Entry 7VF2 (electron microscopy, 3.00 A resolution); this record covers chains A and B of the 4 polymer chains in the assembly.

[Chain A]
Name: Protein virilizer homolog
Source organism: Homo sapiens
UniProtKB: Q69YN4 (VIR_HUMAN); residue numbers follow UniProt; this construct covers 1-1812
Sequence (1812 residues; each row starts with the number of its first residue):
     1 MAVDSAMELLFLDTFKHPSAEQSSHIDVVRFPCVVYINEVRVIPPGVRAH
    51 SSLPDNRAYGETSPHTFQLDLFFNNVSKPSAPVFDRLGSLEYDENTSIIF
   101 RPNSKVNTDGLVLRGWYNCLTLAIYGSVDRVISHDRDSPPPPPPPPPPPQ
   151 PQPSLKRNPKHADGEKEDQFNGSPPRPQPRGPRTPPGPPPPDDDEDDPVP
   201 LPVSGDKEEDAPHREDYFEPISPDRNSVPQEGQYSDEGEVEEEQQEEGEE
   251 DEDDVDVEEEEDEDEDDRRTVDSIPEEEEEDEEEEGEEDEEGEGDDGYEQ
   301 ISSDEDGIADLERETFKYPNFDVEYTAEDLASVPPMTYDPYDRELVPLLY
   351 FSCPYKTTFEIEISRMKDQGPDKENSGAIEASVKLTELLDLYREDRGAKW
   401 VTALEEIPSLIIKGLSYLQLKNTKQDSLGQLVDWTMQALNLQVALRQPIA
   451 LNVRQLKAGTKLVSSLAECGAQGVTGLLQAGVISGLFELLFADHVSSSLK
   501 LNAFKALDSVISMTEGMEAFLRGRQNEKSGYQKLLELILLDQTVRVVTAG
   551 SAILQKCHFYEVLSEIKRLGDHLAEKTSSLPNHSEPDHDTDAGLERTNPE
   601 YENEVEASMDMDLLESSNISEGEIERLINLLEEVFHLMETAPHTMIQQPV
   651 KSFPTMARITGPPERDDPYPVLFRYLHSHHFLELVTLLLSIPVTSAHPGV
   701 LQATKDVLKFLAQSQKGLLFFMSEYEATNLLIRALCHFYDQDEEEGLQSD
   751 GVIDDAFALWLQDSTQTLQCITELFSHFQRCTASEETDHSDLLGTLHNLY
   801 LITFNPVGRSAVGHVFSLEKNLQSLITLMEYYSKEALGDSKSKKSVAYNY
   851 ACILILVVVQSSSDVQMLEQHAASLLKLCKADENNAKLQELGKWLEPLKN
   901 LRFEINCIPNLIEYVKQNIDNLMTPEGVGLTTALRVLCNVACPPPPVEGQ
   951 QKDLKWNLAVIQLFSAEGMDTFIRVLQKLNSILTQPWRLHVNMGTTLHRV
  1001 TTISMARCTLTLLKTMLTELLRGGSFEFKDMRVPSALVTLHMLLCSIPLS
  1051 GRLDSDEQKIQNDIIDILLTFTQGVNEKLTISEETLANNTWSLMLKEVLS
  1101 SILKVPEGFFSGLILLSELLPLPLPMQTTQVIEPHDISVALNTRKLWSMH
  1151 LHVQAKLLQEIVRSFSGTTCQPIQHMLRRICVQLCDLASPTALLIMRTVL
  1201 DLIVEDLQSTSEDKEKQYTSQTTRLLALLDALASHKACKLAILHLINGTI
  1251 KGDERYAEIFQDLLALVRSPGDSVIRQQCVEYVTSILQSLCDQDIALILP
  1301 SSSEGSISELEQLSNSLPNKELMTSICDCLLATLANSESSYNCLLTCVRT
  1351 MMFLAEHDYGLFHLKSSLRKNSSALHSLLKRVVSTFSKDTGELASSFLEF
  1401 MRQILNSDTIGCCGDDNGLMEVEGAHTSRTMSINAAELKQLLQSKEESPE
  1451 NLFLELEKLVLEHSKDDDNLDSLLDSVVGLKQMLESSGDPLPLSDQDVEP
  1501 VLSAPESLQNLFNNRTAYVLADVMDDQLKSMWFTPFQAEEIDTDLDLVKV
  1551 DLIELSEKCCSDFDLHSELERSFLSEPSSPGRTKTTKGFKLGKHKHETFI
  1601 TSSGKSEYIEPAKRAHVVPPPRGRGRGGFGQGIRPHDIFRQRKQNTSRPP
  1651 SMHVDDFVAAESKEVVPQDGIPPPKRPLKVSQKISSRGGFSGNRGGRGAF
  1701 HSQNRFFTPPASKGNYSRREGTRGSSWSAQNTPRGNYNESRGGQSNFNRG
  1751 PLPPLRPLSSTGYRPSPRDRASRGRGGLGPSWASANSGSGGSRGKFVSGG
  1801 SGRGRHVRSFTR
Not modelled in the structure: 1-332, 580-618, 1410-1427, 1586-1812

[Chain B]
Name: Zinc finger CCCH domain-containing protein 13
Source organism: Homo sapiens
UniProtKB: Q5T200 (ZC3HD_HUMAN); residue numbers follow UniProt; this construct covers 1106-1668
Sequence (563 residues; row label = number of the first residue in the row):
  1106 PVATATATTVPATLAATTAAAATSFSTSAITISTSATPTNTTNNTFANED
  1156 SHRKCHRTRVEKVETPHVTIEDAQHRKPMDQKRSSSLGSNRSNRSHTSGR
  1206 LRSPSNDSAHRSGDDQSGRKRVLHSGSRDREKTKSLEITGERKSRIDQLK
  1256 RGEPSRSTSSDRQDSRSHSSRRSSPESDRQVHSRSGSFDSRDRLQERDRY
  1306 EHDRERERERRDTRQREWDRDADKDWPRNRDRDRLRERERERERDKRRDL
  1356 DRERERLISDSVERDRDRDRDRTFESSQIESVKRCEAKLEGEHERDLEST
  1406 SRDSLALDKERMDKDLGSVQGFEETNKSERTESLEGDDESKLDDAHSLGS
  1456 GAGEGYEPISDDELDEILAGDAEKREDQQDEEKMPDPLDVIDVDWSGLMP
  1506 KHPKEPREPGAALLKFTPGAVMLRVGISKKLAGSELFAKVKETCQRLLEK
  1556 PKDADNLFEHELGALNMAALLRKEERASLLSNLGPCCKALCFRRDSAIRK
  1606 QLVKNEKGTIKQAYTSAPMVDNELLRLSLRLFKRKTTCHAPGHEKTEDNK
  1656 LSQSSIQQELCVS
Not modelled in the structure: 1106-1491, 1644-1668

[Chain A / chain B interface]
Pairs across the interface (197):
  L521(A) with L1536(B), hydrophobic
  Y531(A) with I1532(B); S1533(B), hydrogen bond (side chain-backbone); L1536(B), hydrophobic; A1537(B), hydrophobic
  Q532(A) with A1537(B), hydrogen bond (side chain-backbone); G1538(B); L1541(B)
  L535(A) with M1527(B), hydrophobic; I1532(B), hydrophobic; A1537(B), hydrophobic; L1541(B), hydrophobic
  I538(A) with P1523(B); M1527(B), hydrophobic
  L539(A) with P1523(B), hydrophobic; K1544(B); V1545(B), hydrophobic
  D541(A) with P1523(B)
  V544(A) with F1521(B), hydrophobic
  V547(A) with F1521(B); V1526(B), hydrophobic
  T548(A) with F1521(B)
  S551(A) with V1530(B)
  L554(A) with M1527(B), hydrophobic; V1530(B), hydrophobic
  Q555(A) with M1572(B), hydrogen bond
  H558(A) with V1530(B); G1531(B), hydrogen bond (side chain-backbone); I1532(B); G1568(B); A1569(B)
  E561(A) with S1533(B), hydrogen bond; K1535(B); L1536(B); L1567(B); G1568(B), hydrogen bond (side chain-backbone)
  V562(A) with A1569(B), hydrophobic
  S564(A) with K1535(B)
  E565(A) with K1535(B), salt bridge; L1567(B)
  K567(A) with T1641(B)
  D571(A) with F1637(B)
  A574(A) with L1634(B), hydrophobic; F1637(B), hydrophobic
  E575(A) with K1638(B)
  S578(A) with K1638(B), hydrogen bond
  E621(A) with K1616(B)
  E625(A) with K1612(B); T1614(B)
  R626(A) with E1566(B), salt bridge; L1567(B); L1570(B)
  I628(A) with K1616(B)
  N629(A) with K1612(B)
  L630(A) with L1567(B), hydrophobic; L1570(B), hydrophobic
  E633(A) with A1569(B); L1570(B); A1573(B)
  H636(A) with M1572(B); L1576(B)
  L637(A) with A1569(B), hydrophobic; M1572(B), hydrophobic
  P654(A) with F1521(B), hydrophobic
  H680(A) with K1640(B), hydrogen bond (side chain-backbone); T1641(B)
  E683(A) with L1636(B); F1637(B); K1640(B)
  L684(A) with F1637(B), hydrophobic
  T686(A) with S1633(B)
  L687(A) with S1633(B), hydrogen bond (backbone-side chain); L1634(B), hydrophobic; F1637(B), hydrophobic
  S690(A) with L1629(B); L1630(B); S1633(B), hydrogen bond
  I691(A) with L1630(B), hydrophobic
  S695(A) with P1623(B)
  A696(A) with Y1619(B); S1621(B)
  H697(A) with K1616(B); Y1619(B), hydrogen bond
  P698(A) with Q1617(B); A1618(B)
  E726(A) with L1636(B); R1639(B), salt bridge
  A727(A) with L1636(B)
  L730(A) with L1629(B); L1632(B); S1633(B); L1636(B), hydrophobic
  R733(A) with D1626(B), salt bridge; E1628(B), salt bridge; L1629(B); L1632(B)
  A734(A) with L1629(B), hydrophobic
  H737(A) with M1624(B); L1629(B)
  F738(A) with P1623(B), hydrophobic
  Q741(A) with A1622(B); P1623(B); M1624(B)
  N1062(A) with R1598(B)
  I1065(A) with R1598(B)
  D1066(A) with R1598(B), salt bridge
  L1069(A) with C1596(B), hydrophobic
  T1072(A) with P1590(B); K1593(B); A1594(B), hydrogen bond (side chain-backbone)
  Q1073(A) with C1592(B); K1593(B)
  G1074(A) with P1590(B)
  V1075(A) with W1500(B); P1590(B), hydrogen bond (backbone-backbone)
  N1076(A) with W1500(B); C1591(B), hydrogen bond
  E1077(A) with W1500(B)
  T1080(A) with W1500(B)
  W1091(A) with A1594(B), hydrophobic
  S1117(A) with F1597(B)
  E1118(A) with C1596(B); F1597(B), hydrogen bond (backbone-backbone)
  L1119(A) with L1595(B); C1596(B)
  L1120(A) with C1596(B); F1597(B), hydrogen bond (backbone-backbone)
  P1121(A) with L1595(B), hydrophobic; D1600(B)
  L1122(A) with F1597(B); D1600(B), hydrogen bond (backbone-side chain); S1601(B); R1604(B), hydrogen bond (backbone-side chain)
  P1123(A) with R1604(B), hydrogen bond (backbone-side chain)
  L1124(A) with R1604(B)
  P1125(A) with R1604(B), hydrogen bond (backbone-side chain)
  M1126(A) with L1585(B), hydrophobic; D1600(B); R1604(B); L1607(B), hydrophobic
  Q1127(A) with L1607(B); V1608(B)
  T1128(A) with L1607(B)
  T1129(A) with R1581(B); L1607(B), hydrogen bond (backbone-backbone); V1608(B); K1609(B), hydrogen bond (side chain-backbone); N1610(B)
  Q1130(A) with R1581(B)
  I1132(A) with L1607(B), hydrophobic
  H1135(A) with S1501(B)
  D1136(A) with L1585(B); S1586(B), hydrogen bond (side chain-backbone)
  V1139(A) with G1502(B); L1585(B); L1588(B), hydrophobic
  A1140(A) with L1585(B), hydrophobic
  N1142(A) with V1498(B); D1499(B)
  T1143(A) with L1588(B); L1595(B)
  R1144(A) with L1595(B); D1600(B), salt bridge; R1604(B)
  K1145(A) with I1496(B); D1497(B)
  L1146(A) with V1498(B), hydrophobic; W1500(B), hydrophobic
  W1147(A) with A1594(B); L1595(B), hydrogen bond (side chain-backbone)
  S1148(A) with I1496(B)
  M1149(A) with I1496(B); D1497(B); V1498(B), hydrophobic
  H1152(A) with L1493(B)
  Q1183(A) with F1597(B)
  A1188(A) with I1496(B), hydrophobic
  S1189(A) with D1494(B), hydrogen bond
  P1190(A) with L1493(B); D1494(B); I1496(B), hydrophobic
  L1193(A) with L1493(B); D1494(B)
  L1194(A) with L1493(B)
  R1197(A) with L1493(B)
  K1251(A) with P1492(B)
  Q1509(A) with V1495(B)
  A1521(A) with V1608(B)
  D1522(A) with V1608(B); I1615(B)
  V1523(A) with V1608(B)
  M1524(A) with R1604(B); V1608(B)
  L1528(A) with R1604(B)
  M1531(A) with F1597(B)
  W1532(A) with F1597(B); S1601(B)
Interface residues without a listed pair, chain A (121 interface residues in all): S529, E536, L540, G570, T577, E632, P692, V693, G699, V752, S1025, T1070, E1133
Interface residues without a listed pair, chain B (91 interface residues in all): H1507, L1518, K1520, R1529, T1548, R1577, A1582, G1589, I1603, K1605, G1613, T1620, V1625

[Summary]
121 residues of chain A face 91 of chain B across their interface; the contacts include 25 hydrogen bonds and
7 salt bridges. Polar contacts include E565(A)-K1535(B), R626(A)-E1566(B) and E726(A)-R1639(B).
Chain A is Protein virilizer homolog and chain B is Zinc finger CCCH domain-containing protein 13, both from
Homo sapiens; the structure, Human m6A-METTL associated complex (WTAP, VIRMA, ZC3H13, and HAKAI), was
determined by electron microscopy together with 7VF5 from the same study.
